PDB entry 4QB1 | X-ray diffraction, 2.19 A resolution | chain A

Chain A:
Molecule: Xyn30D
Source organism: Paenibacillus barcinonensis
Notes: EC 3.2.1.8
UniProt: H6WCZ0 (H6WCZ0_PAEBA); residues 1-141 here correspond to UniProt positions 422-562 (UniProt number = residue number + 421)
Sequence (164 residues; each row starts with the number of its first residue; numbers below 1 keep their minus sign (Met-22 is residue -22)):
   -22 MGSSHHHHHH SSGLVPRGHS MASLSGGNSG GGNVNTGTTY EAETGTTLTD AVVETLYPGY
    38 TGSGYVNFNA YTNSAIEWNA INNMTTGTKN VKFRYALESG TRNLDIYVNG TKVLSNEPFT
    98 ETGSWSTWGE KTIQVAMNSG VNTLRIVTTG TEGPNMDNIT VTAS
Unresolved in the structure: -22 to 13
Sequence notes: initiating methionine (-22); expression tag (-21 to 0)
Metal / ion sites: Ca2+ site 1: Glu18, Glu20, Thr38, Gly41, Asp134; Ca2+ site 2: Asn44, Phe45, Glu129 (together with glycerol)
What the authors report for this chain:
  - Ca2+ coordination: Glu18, Glu20, Thr38, Gly41, Asp134
  - specificity-determining residues: Glu129 (proposed by the authors, not directly observed)

Summary:
Glu18, Glu20, Thr38, Gly41 and Asp134 coordinate Ca2+ site 1. The Ca2+ site 2 is built by Asn44, Phe45 and
Glu129. From the paper: Ca2+ coordination by Glu18, Glu20 and Thr38 among others; the specificity determinant
Glu129.
Chain A is Xyn30D (Paenibacillus barcinonensis); the structure, Structure of CBM35 from Paenibacillus
barcinonensis, was determined by X-ray diffraction together with 4QAW, 4QB2 and 4QB6 from the same study.
